5N16 - chain A; structure by X-ray diffraction, 1.76 A resolution.

== Chain A ==
Molecule: Bromodomain-containing factor 1
Organism: Candida albicans
Reference sequence: Q5A4W8 (BDF1_CANAL); numbering as in UniProt (aligned over 193-327)
Chain sequence (138 residues; numbered 190 to 327; the number before each row is that of its first residue):
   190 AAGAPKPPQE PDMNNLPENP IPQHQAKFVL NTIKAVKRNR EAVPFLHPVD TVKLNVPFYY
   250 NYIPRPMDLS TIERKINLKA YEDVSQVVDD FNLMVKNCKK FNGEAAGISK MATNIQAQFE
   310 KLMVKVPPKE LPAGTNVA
Disordered / not traced: 190-191, 321-327
Differences from the reference sequence: expression tag (190-192)
Ion coordination: Ni2+ near Gly192 (its only coordinating residue here)
Ligand contacts:
  - dibenzothiazepinone (8FN; 5-cyclopropyl-2-(5-pyrazin-2-yl-1,2,4-oxadiazol-3-yl)benzo[b][1,4]benzothiazepin-6-one), molecule 1: Pro233, Phe234, Val238, Leu243, Val245, Tyr248, Cys287, Phe290, Asn291, Ile297
  - dibenzothiazepinone (8FN), molecule 2: Pro237, Val238, Asp239, Lys242, Leu243
From the paper describing this entry:
  - binding site for dibenzothiazepinone: Pro233, Phe234, Val238, Leu243, Val245, Tyr248, Cys287, Phe290, Asn291, Ile297
  - mutagenesis - Y248F: abolished binding to acetylated peptides
  - specificity-determining residues: Val232, Val245 (proposed by the authors, not directly observed)

== Overview ==
Ligands of chain A: dibenzothiazepinone. From the paper: a binding site for dibenzothiazepinone at Pro233,
Phe234 and Val238 among others; Y248F abolishes binding to acetylated peptides.
Chain A is Bromodomain-containing factor 1 (Candida albicans); the structure, First Bromodomain (BD1) from
Candida albicans Bdf1 bound to a dibenzothiazepinone (compound 1), was determined by X-ray diffraction (same
publication as 5N13, 5N15, 5N17 and 5N18).
